PDB entry 9JA0 | electron microscopy, 3.14 A resolution | chains A and I of the 12 polymer chains in the assembly

[Chain A (and I)]
Molecule: Capsid protein p24
Organism: Human immunodeficiency virus 1
Notes: chain I of this document is another copy of the same molecule, construct and numbering; everything in this record applies to it too
UniProtKB: P0C6F2 (POL_HV1LW); residues 1-221 here correspond to UniProt positions 133-353 (UniProt number = residue number + 132)
Amino-acid sequence (221 residues; row label = number of the first residue in the row):
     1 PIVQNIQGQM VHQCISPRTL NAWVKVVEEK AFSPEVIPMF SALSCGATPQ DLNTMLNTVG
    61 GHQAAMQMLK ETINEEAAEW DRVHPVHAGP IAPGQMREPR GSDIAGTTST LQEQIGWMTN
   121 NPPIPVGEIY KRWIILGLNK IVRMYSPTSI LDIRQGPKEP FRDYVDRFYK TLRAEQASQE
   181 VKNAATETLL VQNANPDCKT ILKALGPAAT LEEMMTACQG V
Not modelled in the structure: 220-221
Sequence notes: engineered mutation Cys14 (Ala146 in P0C6F2), Cys45 (Glu177 in P0C6F2), Ala184 (Trp316 in P0C6F2), Ala185 (Met317 in P0C6F2)
UniProt features mapped onto this chain:
  - region: Asn57 to Gln95 (Interaction with human PPIA/CYPA and NUP153)
  - site: Gly89, Pro90 (Cis/trans isomerization of proline peptide bond)
Cystine bridges: Cys198-Cys218

[Chain A / chain I interface]
Contacting residue pairs (13):
  Asn5(A) - Gln7(I)
  Gln7(A) - Asn5(I)
  Gln7(A) - Gln7(I)
  Gln7(A) - Gln9(I)  hydrogen bond
  Gln9(A) - Gln7(I)  hydrogen bond
  His87(A) - Ala92(I)
  Ala92(A) - His87(I)
  Gln95(A) - Pro122(I)
  Met96(A) - Met96(I)  hydrophobic
  Met96(A) - Asn120(I)  hydrogen bond
  Met96(A) - Pro122(I)
  Asn120(A) - Met96(I)
  Pro122(A) - Gln95(I)
Other interface residues (no listed pair), chain A (11 interface residues in all): Ala88, Gly89
Other interface residues (no listed pair), chain I (11 interface residues in all): Ala88, Gly89

[In short]
The chain A/chain I interface involves 11 residues from each chain; the contacts include 3 hydrogen bonds.
Polar pairs include Gln7(A)-Gln9(I) and Met96(A)-Asn120(I).
Both chains are Capsid protein p24 (Human immunodeficiency virus 1). Entry 9JA0 (The capsid protein of HIV 1)
was determined by electron microscopy together with 9JA1 and 8X7U from the same study.
